Entry 7CXU (X-ray diffraction, 2.19 A resolution); this record covers chain B.

== Chain B ==
Molecule: CmnK
Source organism: Saccharothrix mutabilis subsp. capreolus
UniProtKB: A6YEI2 (A6YEI2_STRMP); residue numbers follow UniProt; this construct covers 1-332
Chain sequence (352 residues; row label = number of the first residue in the row; numbers below 1 keep their minus sign (Met-19 is residue -19)):
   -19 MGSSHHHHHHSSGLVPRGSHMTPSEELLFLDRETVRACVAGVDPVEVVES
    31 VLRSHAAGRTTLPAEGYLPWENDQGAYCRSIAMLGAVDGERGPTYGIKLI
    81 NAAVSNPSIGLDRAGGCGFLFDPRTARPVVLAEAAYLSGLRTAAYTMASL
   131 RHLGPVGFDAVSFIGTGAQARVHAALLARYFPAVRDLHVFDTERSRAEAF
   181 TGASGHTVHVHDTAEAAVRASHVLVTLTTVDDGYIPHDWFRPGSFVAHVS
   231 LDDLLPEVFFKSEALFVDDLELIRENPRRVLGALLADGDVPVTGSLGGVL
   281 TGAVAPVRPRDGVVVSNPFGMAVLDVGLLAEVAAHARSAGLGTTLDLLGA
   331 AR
Unresolved in the structure: -19 to 3, 331-332
Sequence notes: expression tag (-19 to 0)
Ligand contacts: NAD (nicotinamide-adenine-dinucleotide): Arg59, Arg93, Arg121, Thr122, Ile144, Gly145, Thr146, Gly147, Ala148, Gln149, Phe170, Asp171, Thr172, Glu173, Arg176, Leu207, Thr208, Thr209, Val210, Val229, Ser230, Leu231, Arg259, Pro298, Phe299, Gly300

== In short ==
Bound to chain B: NAD.
Chain B is CmnK (Saccharothrix mutabilis subsp. capreolus); the structure, Crystal structure of CmnK in
complex with NAD+, was determined by X-ray diffraction, deposited together with 7CXS and 7CXV.
